8UCI - chain B; structure by X-ray diffraction, 2.14 A resolution.

== Chain B ==
Protein: ATP dependent DNA ligase
Source organism: Palaeococcus pacificus DY20341
Notes: EC 6.5.1.3
UniProtKB: A0A075LQ94 (A0A075LQ94_9EURY); residue numbers follow UniProt; this construct covers 1-381
Sequence (402 residues; each row starts with the number of its first residue; numbers below 1 keep their minus sign (Met-20 is residue -20)):
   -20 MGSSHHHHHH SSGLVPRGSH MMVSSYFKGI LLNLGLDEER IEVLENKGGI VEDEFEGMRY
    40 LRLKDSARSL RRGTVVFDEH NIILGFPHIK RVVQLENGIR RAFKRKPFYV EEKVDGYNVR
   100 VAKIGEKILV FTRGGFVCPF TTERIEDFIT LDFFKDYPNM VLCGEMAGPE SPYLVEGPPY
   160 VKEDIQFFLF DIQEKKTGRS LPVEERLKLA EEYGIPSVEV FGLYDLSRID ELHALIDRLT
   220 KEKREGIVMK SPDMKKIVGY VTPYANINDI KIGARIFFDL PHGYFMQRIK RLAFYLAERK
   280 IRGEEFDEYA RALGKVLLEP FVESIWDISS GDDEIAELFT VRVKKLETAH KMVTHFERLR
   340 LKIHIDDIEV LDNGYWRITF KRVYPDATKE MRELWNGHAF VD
Not modelled in the structure: -20 to 0, 381
Construct notes: initiating methionine (-20); expression tag (-19 to 0); engineered mutation Gly238 (Lys in A0A075LQ94)
Bound ions: Mg2+: Asp94, Glu155, Asp248
Small-molecule neighbours: adenosine monophosphate (AMP): Phe65, Ile68, Arg70, Glu90, Glu91, Lys92, Val93, Asn97, Arg112, Glu144, Phe169, Val197, Glu224, Val227, Lys229

== Overview ==
Chain B binds adenosine monophosphate. Asp94, Glu155 and Asp248 coordinate Mg2+.
Chain B is ATP dependent DNA ligase (Palaeococcus pacificus DY20341); the structure, Thermophilic RNA Ligase
from Palaeococcus pacificus K238G + AMP, was determined by X-ray diffraction (same publication as 8UCE, 8UCF,
8UCG and 8UCH).
